PDB entry 7OCD | electron microscopy, 3.50 A resolution | chains A and B of the 6 polymer chains in the assembly

Chain A:
Molecule: Isoform Flip of Glutamate receptor 1
Organism: Rattus norvegicus
UniProt: P19490 (GRIA1_RAT), isoform P19490-2; the construct has insertions or renumbered stretches relative to UniProt, so the offset changes along the chain: -25 to -7 = UniProt 1-19; 2-889 = UniProt 20-907
Amino-acid sequence (915 residues; numbered -25 to 889; the number before each row is that of its first residue; numbers below 1 keep their minus sign (Met-25 is residue -25)):
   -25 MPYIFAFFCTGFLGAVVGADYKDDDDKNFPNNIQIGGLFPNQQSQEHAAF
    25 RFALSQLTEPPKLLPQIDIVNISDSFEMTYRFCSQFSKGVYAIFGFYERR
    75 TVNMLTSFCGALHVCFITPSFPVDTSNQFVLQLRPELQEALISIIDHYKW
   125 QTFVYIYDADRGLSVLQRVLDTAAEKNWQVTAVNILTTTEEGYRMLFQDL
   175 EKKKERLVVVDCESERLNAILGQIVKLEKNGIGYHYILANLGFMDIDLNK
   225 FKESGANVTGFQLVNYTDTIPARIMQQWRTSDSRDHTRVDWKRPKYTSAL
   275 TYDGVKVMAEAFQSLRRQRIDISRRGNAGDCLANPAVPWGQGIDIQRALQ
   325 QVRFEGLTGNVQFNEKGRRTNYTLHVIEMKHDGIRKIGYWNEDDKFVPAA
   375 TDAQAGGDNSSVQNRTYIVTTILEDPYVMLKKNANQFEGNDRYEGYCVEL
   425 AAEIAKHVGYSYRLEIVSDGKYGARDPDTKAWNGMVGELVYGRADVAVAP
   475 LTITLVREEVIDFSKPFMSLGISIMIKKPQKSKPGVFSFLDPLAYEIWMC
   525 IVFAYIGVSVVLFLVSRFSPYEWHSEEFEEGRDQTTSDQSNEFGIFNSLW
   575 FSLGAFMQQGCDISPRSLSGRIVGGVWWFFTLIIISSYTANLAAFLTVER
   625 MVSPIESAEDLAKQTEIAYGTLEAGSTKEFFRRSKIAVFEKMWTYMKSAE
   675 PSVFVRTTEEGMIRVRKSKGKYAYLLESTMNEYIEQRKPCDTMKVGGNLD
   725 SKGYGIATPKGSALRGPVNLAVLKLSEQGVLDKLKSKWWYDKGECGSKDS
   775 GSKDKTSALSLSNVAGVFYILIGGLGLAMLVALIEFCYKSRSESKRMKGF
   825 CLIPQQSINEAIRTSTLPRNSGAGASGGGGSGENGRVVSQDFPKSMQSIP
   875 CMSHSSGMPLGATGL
Disordered / not traced: -25 to 390, 544-564, 771-779, 816-889
Construct notes: insertion (-6 to 1)
Disulfide bonds: Cys714-Cys769
Ligand contacts:
  - E2Q (6-nitro-2,3-bis(oxidanylidene)-1,4-dihydrobenzo[f]quinoxaline-7-sulfonamide): Glu398, Tyr446, Pro474, Leu475, Thr476, Arg481, Leu646, Thr682, Glu701, Met704, Tyr728
  - 1,2-diacyl-sn-glycero-3-phosphocholine (PC1), molecule 1: Phe511, Phe570, Leu577, Ile794
  - 1,2-diacyl-sn-glycero-3-phosphocholine (PC1), molecule 2: Leu514, Tyr519, Trp522, Ile525, Tyr529, Leu577, Phe580
  - 1,2-diacyl-sn-glycero-3-phosphocholine (PC1), molecule 3: Arg595, Ile596, Gly599, Val600, Phe603

Chain B:
Molecule: Glutamate receptor 2
Organism: Rattus norvegicus
UniProt: P19491 (GRIA2_RAT), isoform P19491-2; residues -20 to 839 here correspond to UniProt positions 1-860 (UniProt number = residue number + 21)
Amino-acid sequence (860 residues; row label = number of the first residue in the row; numbers below 1 keep their minus sign (Met-20 is residue -20)):
   -20 MQKIMHISVLLSPVLWGLIFGVSSNSIQIGGLFPRGADQEYSAFRVGMVQ
    30 FSTSEFRLTPHIDNLEVANSFAVTNAFCSQFSRGVYAIFGFYDKKSVNTI
    80 TSFCGTLHVSFITPSFPTDGTHPFVIQMRPDLKGALLSLIEYYQWDKFAY
   130 LYDSDRGLSTLQAVLDSAAEKKWQVTAINVGNINNDKKDETYRSLFQDLE
   180 LKKERRVILDCERDKVNDIVDQVITIGKHVKGYHYIIANLGFTDGDLLKI
   230 QFGGANVSGFQIVDYDDSLVSKFIERWSTLEEKEYPGAHTATIKYTSALT
   280 YDAVQVMTEAFRNLRKQRIEISRRGNAGDCLANPAVPWGQGVEIERALKQ
   330 VQVEGLSGNIKFDQNGKRINYTINIMELKTNGPRKIGYWSEVDKMVVTLT
   380 ELPSGNDTSGLENKTVVVTTILESPYVMMKKNHEMLEGNERYEGYCVDLA
   430 AEIAKHCGFKYKLTIVGDGKYGARDADTKIWNGMVGELVYGKADIAIAPL
   480 TITLVREEVIDFSKPFMSLGISIMIKKPQKSKPGVFSFLDPLAYEIWMCI
   530 VFAYIGVSVVLFLVSRFSPYEWHTEEFEDGRETQSSESTNEFGIFNSLWF
   580 SLGAFMRQGCDISPRSLSGRIVGGVWWFFTLIIISSYTANLAAFLTVERM
   630 VSPIESAEDLSKQTEIAYGTLDSGSTKEFFRRSKIAVFDKMWTYMRSAEP
   680 SVFVRTTAEGVARVRKSKGKYAYLLESTMNEYIEQRKPCDTMKVGGNLDS
   730 KGYGIATPKGSSLGTPVNLAVLKLSEQGVLDKLKNKWWYDKGECGAKDSG
   780 SKEKTSALSLSNVAGVFYILVGGLGLAMLVALIEFCYKSRAEAKRMKVAK
   830 NPQNINPSSS
Disordered / not traced: -20 to 396, 550-569, 775-781, 820-839
Construct notes: conflict Arg586 (Gln607 in P19491)
Disulfide bonds: Cys718-Cys773
Ligand contacts:
  - E2Q (6-nitro-2,3-bis(oxidanylidene)-1,4-dihydrobenzo[f]quinoxaline-7-sulfonamide): Glu402, Tyr450, Pro478, Leu479, Thr480, Arg485, Thr686, Glu705, Thr707, Met708, Tyr732
  - 1,2-diacyl-sn-glycero-3-phosphocholine (PC1), molecule 1: Phe515, Leu518, Tyr523, Tyr533, Phe574, Leu577, Trp578, Leu581, Met585, Ile798
  - 1,2-diacyl-sn-glycero-3-phosphocholine (PC1), molecule 2: Arg599, Ile600, Val604, Phe607

How chain A and chain B interact:
Residue-residue contacts (83):
  Ile477(A) - Lys493(B)
  Thr478(A) - Leu751(B)
  Thr478(A) - Glu755(B)
  Leu479(A) - Leu748(B)  hydrophobic
  Leu479(A) - Leu751(B)
  Leu479(A) - Lys752(B)
  Leu479(A) - Glu755(B)
  Phe487(A) - Lys493(B)
  Ser488(A) - Lys493(B)
  Lys489(A) - Ser492(B)  hydrogen bond (side chain-backbone)
  Lys489(A) - Lys493(B)
  Pro490(A) - Pro494(B)
  Phe513(A) - Phe607(B)  hydrophobic
  Phe570(A) - Leu596(B)  hydrophobic
  Phe570(A) - Arg599(B)
  Asn571(A) - Arg599(B)  hydrogen bond
  Trp574(A) - Arg599(B)
  Trp574(A) - Trp606(B)  hydrophobic
  Leu577(A) - Gly603(B)
  Gly578(A) - Trp606(B)
  Met581(A) - Arg586(B)
  Met581(A) - Gly603(B)
  Met581(A) - Trp606(B)  hydrophobic
  Met581(A) - Phe607(B)  hydrogen bond (side chain-backbone)
  Met581(A) - Leu610(B)  hydrophobic
  Gln582(A) - Arg586(B)  hydrogen bond
  Gln583(A) - Ala583(B)  hydrogen bond (side chain-backbone)
  Gln583(A) - Arg586(B)
  Gln583(A) - Gln587(B)
  Gln583(A) - Trp606(B)
  Gln583(A) - Thr609(B)  hydrogen bond
  Asp586(A) - Ser592(B)  hydrogen bond
  Ile609(A) - Leu610(B)  hydrophobic
  Tyr612(A) - Ile611(B)
  Tyr612(A) - Ser614(B)
  Thr613(A) - Ser614(B)  hydrogen bond
  Leu616(A) - Ser615(B)
  Leu616(A) - Ala618(B)  hydrophobic
  Ala617(A) - Ala618(B)
  Leu620(A) - Asn619(B)
  Leu620(A) - Ala622(B)
  Thr621(A) - Ala622(B)
  Arg624(A) - Ala622(B)
  Arg624(A) - Phe623(B)
  Arg624(A) - Val626(B)  hydrogen bond (side chain-backbone)
  Arg624(A) - Arg628(B)
  Met625(A) - Val626(B)  hydrophobic
  Leu744(A) - Leu483(B)
  Leu747(A) - Glu486(B)
  Lys748(A) - Leu483(B)
  Lys757(A) - Lys663(B)  hydrogen bond (side chain-backbone)
  Lys757(A) - Ile664(B)
  Ser781(A) - Asn619(B)
  Ser781(A) - Phe623(B)
  Ser781(A) - Arg628(B)
  Ala782(A) - Asp519(B)
  Ala782(A) - Pro520(B)
  Ala782(A) - Asn619(B)
  Ala782(A) - Phe623(B)
  Leu783(A) - Pro520(B)  hydrogen bond (backbone-backbone)
  Leu783(A) - Leu521(B)  hydrophobic
  Leu783(A) - Ala522(B)  hydrogen bond (backbone-backbone)
  Leu783(A) - Ile525(B)
  Leu783(A) - Ser615(B)
  Leu783(A) - Asn619(B)
  Ser784(A) - Ile525(B)
  Leu785(A) - Ile525(B)
  Leu785(A) - Cys528(B)  hydrophobic
  Val788(A) - Ile612(B)  hydrophobic
  Val791(A) - Phe608(B)  hydrophobic
  Phe792(A) - Cys528(B)  hydrophobic
  Phe792(A) - Phe608(B)  hydrophobic
  Leu795(A) - Val604(B)  hydrophobic
  Leu795(A) - Trp605(B)  hydrophobic
  Gly798(A) - Ile600(B)
  Leu799(A) - Val601(B)  hydrophobic
  Ala802(A) - Ser597(B)  hydrogen bond (backbone-side chain)
  Ala802(A) - Ile600(B)  hydrophobic
  Ala802(A) - Val601(B)  hydrophobic
  Val805(A) - Leu596(B)  hydrophobic
  Ala806(A) - Val543(B)  hydrophobic
  Ala806(A) - Ser597(B)
  Phe810(A) - Phe546(B)
Other interface residues (no listed pair), chain A (57 interface residues in all): Glu482, Ser493, Phe580, Arg657, Lys659, Ser750, Gln752, Asp756, Ile794, Leu801, Met803, Glu809
Other interface residues (no listed pair), chain B (71 interface residues in all): Ile481, Thr482, Phe491, Ser497, Glu524, Ile529, Ala532, Val536, Val539, Ser547, Gly582, Phe584, Cys589, Pro593, Arg594, Gly602, Thr617, Ala621, Thr625, Arg661, Leu727, Asp728, Ser729, Gln756, Gly757

In short:
Chain A and chain B form an interface of 57 and 71 residues respectively; the contacts include 13 hydrogen
bonds. Polar pairs include Lys489(A)-Ser492(B), Asn571(A)-Arg599(B) and Met581(A)-Phe607(B). One
1,2-diacyl-sn-glycero-3-phosphocholine molecule is bound between chain A and chain B.
Here chain A is Isoform Flip of Glutamate receptor 1 and chain B is Glutamate receptor 2, both from Rattus
norvegicus. Entry 7OCD (Resting state GluA1/A2 heterotetramer in complex with auxiliary subunit TARP gamma 8
(LBD-TMD)) was determined by electron microscopy together with 7OCA, 7OCC, 7OCE and 7OCF from the same study.
